Entry 2W6J (X-ray diffraction, 3.84 A resolution); this record covers chains C and D of the 9 polymer chains in the assembly.

# Chain C
Name: ATP synthase subunit alpha heart isoform, mitochondrial
From: Bos taurus
Notes: EC 3.6.3.14
Reference sequence: P19483 (ATPA1_BOVIN); residues -42 to 510 here correspond to UniProt positions 1-553 (UniProt number = residue number + 43)
Sequence (553 residues; row label = number of the first residue in the row; numbers below 1 keep their minus sign (Met-42 is residue -42)):
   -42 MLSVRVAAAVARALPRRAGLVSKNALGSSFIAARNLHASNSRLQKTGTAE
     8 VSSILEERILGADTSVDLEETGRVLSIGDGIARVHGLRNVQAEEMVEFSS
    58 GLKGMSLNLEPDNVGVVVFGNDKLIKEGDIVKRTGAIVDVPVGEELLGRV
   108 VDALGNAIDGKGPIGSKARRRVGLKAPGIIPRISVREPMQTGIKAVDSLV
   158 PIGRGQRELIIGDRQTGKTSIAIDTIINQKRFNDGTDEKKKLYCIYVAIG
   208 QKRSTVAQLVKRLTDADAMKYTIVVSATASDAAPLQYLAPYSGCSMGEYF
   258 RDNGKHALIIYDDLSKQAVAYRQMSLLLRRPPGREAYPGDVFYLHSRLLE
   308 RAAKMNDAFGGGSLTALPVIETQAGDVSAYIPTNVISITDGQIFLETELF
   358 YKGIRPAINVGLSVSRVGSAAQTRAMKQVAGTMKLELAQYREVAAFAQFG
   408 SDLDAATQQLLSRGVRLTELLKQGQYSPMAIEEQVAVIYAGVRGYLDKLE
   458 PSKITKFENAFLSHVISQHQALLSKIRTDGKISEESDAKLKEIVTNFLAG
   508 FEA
Disordered / not traced: -42 to 20
Curated features (UniProtKB/Swiss-Prot):
  - binding site (ATP): Gln172, Gly174, Lys175, Thr176, Ser177, Gln430, Gln432
  - binding site (Mg(2+)): Thr176, Asp269
  - site: Ser370 (Required for activity)
  - modified residue: Gln1 (Pyrrolidone carboxylic acid), Ser10 (Phosphoserine), Ser22 (Phosphoserine), Ser33 (Phosphoserine), Ser63 (Phosphoserine), Lys80 (N6-acetyllysine), Lys83 (N6-acetyllysine), Lys89 (N6-acetyllysine), Thr91 (Phosphothreonine), Lys118 (N6-acetyllysine), Ser123 (Phosphoserine), Lys124 (N6-acetyllysine), Ser141 (Phosphoserine), Arg161 (Omega-N-methylarginine), Lys187 (N6-acetyllysine), Lys196 (N6-acetyllysine), Lys197 (N6-acetyllysine), Lys218 (N6-acetyllysine), Lys262 (N6-acetyllysine), Lys384 (N6-acetyllysine) and 6 more in UniProt
  - glycosylation: Ser33 (O-linked (GlcNAc) serine)

# Chain D
Name: ATP synthase subunit beta, mitochondrial
From: Bos taurus
Notes: EC 3.6.3.14
Reference sequence: P00829 (ATPB_BOVIN); residues -49 to 478 here correspond to UniProt positions 1-528 (UniProt number = residue number + 50)
Sequence (528 residues; row label = number of the first residue in the row; numbers below 1 keep their minus sign (Met-49 is residue -49)):
   -49 MLGLVGRVVAASASGALRGLSPSAPLPQAQLLLRAAPAALQPARDYAAQA
     1 SPSPKAGATTGRIVAVIGAVVDVQFDEGLPPILNALEVQGRETRLVLEVA
    51 QHLGESTVRTIAMDGTEGLVRGQKVLDSGAPIRIPVGPETLGRIMNVIGE
   101 PIDERGPIKTKQFAAIHAEAPEFVEMSVEQEILVTGIKVVDLLAPYAKGG
   151 KIGLFGGAGVGKTVLIMELINNVAKAHGGYSVFAGVGERTREGNDLYHEM
   201 IESGVINLKDATSKVALVYGQMNEPPGARARVALTGLTVAEYFRDQEGQD
   251 VLLFIDNIFRFTQAGSEVSALLGRIPSAVGYQPTLATDMGTMQERITTTK
   301 KGSITSVQAIYVPADDLTDPAPATTFAHLDATTVLSRAIAELGIYPAVDP
   351 LDSTSRIMDPNIVGSEHYDVARGVQKILQDYKSLQDIIAILGMDELSEED
   401 KLTVSRARKIQRFLSQPFQVAEVFTGHLGKLVPLKETIKGFQQILAGEYD
   451 HLPEQAFYMVGPIEEAVAKADKLAEEHS
Disordered / not traced: -49 to 8, 476-478
Curated features (UniProtKB/Swiss-Prot):
  - binding site (ADP): Gly159, Val160, Gly161, Lys162, Thr163, Val164
  - binding site (ATP): Gly159, Gly161, Lys162, Thr163, Val164, Arg189
  - binding site (phosphate): Gly159, Val160, Gly161, Lys162, Thr163
  - binding site (Mg(2+)): Thr163, Glu188
  - modified residue: Lys74 (N6-acetyllysine), Lys111 (N6-acetyllysine), Lys148 (N6-acetyllysine), Lys209 (N6-acetyllysine), Lys214 (N6-acetyllysine), Thr262 (Phosphothreonine), Ser365 (Phosphoserine), Lys376 (N6-acetyllysine), Ser383 (Phosphoserine), Lys430 (N6-acetyllysine), Lys435 (N6-acetyllysine), Lys472 (N6-acetyllysine)
  - glycosylation: Ser56 (O-linked (GlcNAc) serine)

# Interface between chain C and chain D
Residue-residue contacts (105; chain C residue first):
  Gly43(C) - Arg71(D)  hydrogen bond (backbone-side chain)
  Leu44(C) - Arg71(D)  hydrogen bond (backbone-side chain)
  Arg45(C) - Val70(D)
  Arg45(C) - Arg71(D)
  Asn46(C) - Val70(D)
  Val47(C) - Arg71(D)
  Gln48(C) - Gly68(D)  hydrogen bond (side chain-backbone)
  Gln48(C) - Leu69(D)
  Gln48(C) - Val70(D)
  Ala49(C) - Val16(D)  hydrophobic
  Ala49(C) - Thr66(D)
  Ala49(C) - Glu67(D)
  Ala49(C) - Gly68(D)  hydrogen bond (backbone-backbone)
  Ala49(C) - Leu69(D)  hydrogen bond (backbone-backbone)
  Glu50(C) - Glu67(D)
  Asn65(C) - Val16(D)
  Asn65(C) - Ile17(D)
  Leu66(C) - Ala15(D)
  Leu66(C) - Val16(D)  hydrogen bond (backbone-backbone)
  Leu66(C) - Leu69(D)
  Glu67(C) - Arg71(D)  hydrogen bond (backbone-side chain)
  Pro68(C) - Val14(D)
  Asn70(C) - Arg71(D)
  Val71(C) - Arg71(D)
  Lys132(C) - Asp64(D)  salt bridge
  Lys132(C) - Asn223(D)
  Lys132(C) - Glu224(D)  salt bridge
  Gly135(C) - Thr190(D)
  Ile136(C) - Thr190(D)
  Ile136(C) - Asn194(D)
  Ile137(C) - Ile102(D)
  Ile137(C) - Asp103(D)
  Ile137(C) - Glu104(D)
  Arg139(C) - Thr190(D)
  Arg139(C) - Asn194(D)
  Ile140(C) - Asn194(D)
  Ser141(C) - Asn194(D)
  Ser141(C) - Asp195(D)  hydrogen bond
  Arg164(C) - Arg189(D)
  Arg287(C) - Ile17(D)
  Pro288(C) - Ala270(D)  hydrophobic
  Arg291(C) - Val279(D)
  Arg291(C) - Tyr281(D)
  Arg291(C) - Pro313(D)
  Arg291(C) - Asp319(D)  salt bridge
  Gly296(C) - Glu267(D)
  Asp297(C) - Glu267(D)
  Phe299(C) - Met222(D)  hydrophobic
  Phe299(C) - Arg260(D)
  Phe299(C) - Gln263(D)
  Phe299(C) - Glu267(D)
  Tyr300(C) - Glu224(D)
  Tyr300(C) - Pro225(D)
  Tyr300(C) - Arg229(D)
  Tyr300(C) - Glu267(D)
  Ser303(C) - Met222(D)  hydrogen bond (side chain-backbone)
  Glu307(C) - Arg189(D)
  Glu307(C) - Thr190(D)  hydrogen bond
  Glu307(C) - Met222(D)
  Glu307(C) - Asn223(D)
  Ser335(C) - Ala314(D)
  Ser335(C) - Asp315(D)  hydrogen bond
  Ser335(C) - Arg337(D)
  Thr340(C) - Ala158(D)
  Thr340(C) - Tyr311(D)  hydrogen bond (backbone-side chain)
  Thr340(C) - Ala314(D)  hydrogen bond (side chain-backbone)
  Ile343(C) - Ala158(D)  hydrophobic
  Ile343(C) - Arg189(D)
  Ser344(C) - Ala158(D)
  Ser344(C) - Arg189(D)  hydrogen bond (backbone-side chain)
  Ser344(C) - Met222(D)
  Ser344(C) - Arg260(D)  hydrogen bond
  Ser344(C) - Tyr311(D)
  Ile345(C) - Arg189(D)  hydrogen bond (backbone-side chain)
  Ile345(C) - Met222(D)  hydrophobic
  Thr346(C) - Arg189(D)  hydrogen bond (backbone-side chain)
  Asp347(C) - Arg189(D)  salt bridge
  Asp347(C) - Arg191(D)  salt bridge
  Gly368(C) - Glu341(D)
  Leu369(C) - Glu341(D)
  Ser372(C) - Phe424(D)
  Arg373(C) - Gly159(D)
  Arg373(C) - Arg189(D)
  Arg373(C) - Phe424(D)
  Gly375(C) - Val423(D)
  Ser376(C) - Val423(D)  hydrogen bond (backbone-backbone)
  Gly388(C) - Thr425(D)
  Gly388(C) - Gly426(D)
  Thr389(C) - Thr425(D)
  Leu392(C) - Tyr345(D)  hydrophobic
  Leu392(C) - Thr425(D)
  Leu392(C) - Tyr458(D)
  Ala395(C) - Leu342(D)
  Ala395(C) - Gly343(D)
  Gln396(C) - Leu342(D)  hydrogen bond (side chain-backbone)
  Gln396(C) - Arg412(D)  hydrogen bond
  Gln396(C) - Gln455(D)  hydrogen bond
  Gln396(C) - Tyr458(D)
  Glu399(C) - Leu342(D)
  Glu399(C) - Arg408(D)  salt bridge
  Glu399(C) - Arg412(D)  salt bridge
  Phe403(C) - Arg408(D)
  Phe406(C) - Ile388(D)
  Phe406(C) - Met393(D)  hydrophobic
  Leu417(C) - Gln455(D)
Interface residues without a listed pair, chain C (66 interface residues in all): Leu64, Ala133, Pro134, Val142, Arg304, Ala336, Tyr337, Asn341, Asn366, Val374, Val400, Asp411, Ala413
Interface residues without a listed pair, chain D (69 interface residues in all): Gly18, Ile94, Glu188, Gly193, Tyr197, His198, Tyr219, Leu271, Gly280, Ile344, Tyr381, Gly392, Val404, His427, Pro453, Glu454, Met459

# In short
Chain C and chain D form an interface of 66 and 69 residues respectively, with 21 hydrogen bonds and 7 salt
bridges. Polar contacts include Lys132(C)-Asp64(D), Lys132(C)-Glu224(D) and Arg291(C)-Asp319(D).
Here chain C is ATP synthase subunit alpha heart isoform, mitochondrial and chain D is ATP synthase subunit
beta, mitochondrial, both from Bos taurus. Entry 2W6J (Low resolution structures of bovine mitochondrial
F1-ATPase during controlled dehydration: Hydration State 5) was determined by X-ray diffraction (same
publication as 2W6E, 2W6F, 2W6G, 2W6H and 2W6I).
